8FXJ - chains L and H; structure by X-ray diffraction, 2.00 A resolution.

# Chain L
Protein: Fab460, light chain
Organism: Mus musculus
Amino-acid sequence (214 residues; numbered 1 to 214; the number before each row is that of its first residue):
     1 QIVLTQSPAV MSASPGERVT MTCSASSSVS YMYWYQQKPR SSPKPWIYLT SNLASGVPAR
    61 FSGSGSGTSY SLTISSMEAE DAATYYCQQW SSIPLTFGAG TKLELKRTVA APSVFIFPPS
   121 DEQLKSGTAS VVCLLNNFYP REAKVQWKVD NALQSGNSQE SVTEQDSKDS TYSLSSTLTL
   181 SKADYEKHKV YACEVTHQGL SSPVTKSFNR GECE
Not modelled in the structure: 213-214
Disulfides: Cys-23/Cys-87, Cys-133/Cys-193

# Chain H
Protein: Fab460, heavy chain
Organism: Mus musculus
Amino-acid sequence (225 residues; row label = number of the first residue in the row):
     1 EVQLQQSGAE LVKPGASVKL SCTASGFNIK DTYMHWVKQR PEQGLEWIGR IDPANGNTKY
    61 DPKFQGKATI TADTSSNTAY LQLSSLTSED TAVYFCTRSR GYFGNYYFDY WGQGTTLTVS
   121 SASTKGPSVF PLAPSSKSTS GGTAALGCLV KDYFPEPVTV SWNSGALTSG VHTFPAVLQS
   181 SGLYSLSSVV TVPSSSLGTQ TYICNVNHKP SNTKVDKRVE PKSCD
Not modelled in the structure: 225
Disulfides: Cys-22/Cys-96, Cys-148/Cys-204
What the authors report for this chain:
  - binding site for sulfate ion: Arg-50, Lys-59, Arg-98, Arg-100

# Chain L / chain H interface
Residue-residue contacts (82; chain L residue first):
  Tyr-33(L) with Asn-105(H); Tyr-106(H); Tyr-107(H), hydrophobic
  Tyr-35(L) with Tyr-107(H); Phe-108(H), hydrogen bond (side chain-backbone)
  Gln-37(L) with Gln-39(H), hydrogen bond; Phe-95(H)
  Ser-42(L) with Phe-95(H); Gly-112(H), hydrogen bond (side chain-backbone); Gln-113(H)
  Pro-43(L) with Leu-45(H), hydrophobic; Phe-95(H); Trp-111(H)
  Pro-45(L) with Tyr-107(H), hydrophobic; Phe-108(H); Asp-109(H)
  Tyr-48(L) with Asn-105(H); Tyr-107(H), hydrophobic
  Leu-49(L) with Asn-105(H)
  Tyr-86(L) with Gln-39(H), hydrogen bond; Gln-43(H); Gly-44(H); Leu-45(H), hydrophobic
  Gln-88(L) with Phe-108(H)
  Trp-90(L) with His-35(H); Ser-99(H); Tyr-106(H); Tyr-107(H); Phe-108(H), hydrophobic
  Ile-93(L) with Trp-47(H), hydrophobic
  Pro-94(L) with Trp-47(H), hydrophobic; Asp-61(H)
  Leu-95(L) with His-35(H); Trp-47(H); Phe-108(H), hydrophobic
  Phe-97(L) with Leu-45(H); Trp-47(H); Phe-108(H), hydrophobic
  Phe-115(L) with Lys-137(H); Ser-138(H); Thr-139(H); Ser-140(H)
  Ile-116(L) with Lys-137(H)
  Phe-117(L) with Leu-132(H), hydrophobic; Ala-133(H); Ser-138(H); Ala-145(H)
  Ser-120(L) with Phe-130(H); Pro-131(H)
  Asp-121(L) with Lys-222(H), salt bridge
  Glu-122(L) with Phe-130(H); Pro-131(H); Lys-217(H), salt bridge
  Gln-123(L) with Phe-130(H); Lys-151(H)
  Ser-130(L) with Leu-149(H); Lys-151(H)
  Val-132(L) with Leu-132(H), hydrophobic
  Leu-134(L) with Phe-174(H), hydrophobic
  Asn-136(L) with His-172(H); Thr-191(H)
  Asn-137(L) with His-172(H)
  Gln-159(L) with Val-177(H); Leu-178(H); Gln-179(H); Ser-180(H)
  Glu-160(L) with Val-177(H)
  Ser-161(L) with Phe-174(H); Pro-175(H), hydrogen bond (side chain-backbone); Val-177(H)
  Val-162(L) with Pro-175(H)
  Thr-163(L) with Phe-174(H)
  Asp-166(L) with His-172(H)
  Ser-173(L) with His-172(H); Phe-174(H)
  Leu-174(L) with Phe-174(H)
  Ser-175(L) with Phe-174(H); Ser-187(H), hydrogen bond
  Thr-179(L) with Lys-151(H)
  Lys-206(L) with Lys-137(H)
  Ser-207(L) with Lys-137(H), hydrogen bond (backbone-side chain)
  Glu-212(L) with Cys-224(H)
Also at the interface, not in a pair above, chain L (42 interface residues in all): Ser-41, Thr-177
Also at the interface, not in a pair above, chain H (49 interface residues in all): Val-37, Glu-46, Lys-59, Pro-62, Gly-114, Val-129, Leu-146, Thr-173, Val-189

# Summary
Chain L and chain H form an interface of 42 and 49 residues respectively; the contacts include 7 hydrogen
bonds and 2 salt bridges. Among the polar pairs are Asp-121(L)/Lys-222(H), Glu-122(L)/Lys-217(H) and
Tyr-35(L)/Phe-108(H). The paper reports a binding site for sulfate ion at Arg-50(H), Lys-59(H) and Arg-98(H)
among others.
Chain L is Fab460, light chain and chain H is Fab460, heavy chain, both from Mus musculus; the structure,
Crystal structure of Fab460, was determined by X-ray diffraction, deposited together with 8FZ2.
